PDB entry 9DVZ | X-ray diffraction, 2.54 A resolution | chains A and B

[Chain A (and B)]
Protein: Glucokinase
Source organism: Escherichia coli
Notes: EC 2.7.1.2; chain B of this document is another copy of the same molecule, construct and numbering; everything in this record applies to it too
Reference sequence: A7ZPJ8 (GLK_ECO24); residues 1-321 here = UniProt positions 1-321
Sequence (327 residues; each row starts with the number of its first residue):
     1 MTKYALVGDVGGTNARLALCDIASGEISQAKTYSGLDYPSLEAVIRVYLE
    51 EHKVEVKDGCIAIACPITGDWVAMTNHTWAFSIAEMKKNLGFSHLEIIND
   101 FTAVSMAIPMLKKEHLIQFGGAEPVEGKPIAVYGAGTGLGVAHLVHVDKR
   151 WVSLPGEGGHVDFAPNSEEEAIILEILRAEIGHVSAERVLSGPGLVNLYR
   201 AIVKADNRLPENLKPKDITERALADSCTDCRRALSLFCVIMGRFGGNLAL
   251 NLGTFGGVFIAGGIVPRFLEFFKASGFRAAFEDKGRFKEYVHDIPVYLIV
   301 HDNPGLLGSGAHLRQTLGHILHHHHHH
Disordered / not traced: 1-2, 322-327
Differences from the reference sequence: expression tag (322-327)
Swiss-Prot annotation at these positions:
  - binding site (ATP): G8 to T13
Residues lining bound ligands: beta-D-glucopyranose (BGC): A64, C65, P66, N99, D100, F101, G138, L139, G140, E157, H160, E187
What the authors report for this chain:
  - conformationally variable residues (helix shift, loop rearrangement, side-chain flip): C20 to A30, N99 to F101, I108 to K112, G138, H143 to V152, E157 to H160, P165 to I173, R178 to G182, E220 to C227, R286, L313 to I320
  - contacts within the chain: C20-D21 (hydrogen bond), A23-R314 (hydrogen bond)
  - binding site for phosphate ion: H160, H183, S185, R286
  - binding site for beta-D-glucopyranose: H160
  - self-association interface (contacts with another copy of this molecule); pairs are residue here / residue on that copy: E187-R286 (hydrogen bond)

[How chain A and chain B interact]
Pairs across the interface (74; chain A residue first):
  P66(A) - F287(B)  hydrophobic
  P129(A) - L154(B)  hydrophobic
  V141(A) - N251(B)
  H143(A) - N251(B)
  H143(A) - L252(B)
  V147(A) - R150(B)
  R150(A) - V147(B)
  R150(A) - D148(B)  salt bridge
  L154(A) - V145(B)  hydrophobic
  L154(A) - L252(B)  hydrophobic
  P155(A) - L252(B)
  P155(A) - G253(B)
  G156(A) - L250(B)
  G156(A) - N251(B)
  E157(A) - L250(B)  hydrogen bond (backbone-backbone)
  E157(A) - F287(B)
  E157(A) - Y290(B)
  G158(A) - L250(B)
  G158(A) - N251(B)
  H160(A) - L250(B)
  H160(A) - R286(B)
  H160(A) - F287(B)
  V161(A) - N247(B)
  D162(A) - N166(B)
  D162(A) - N247(B)  hydrogen bond (backbone-side chain)
  D162(A) - K284(B)  salt bridge
  F163(A) - A164(B)
  A164(A) - A164(B)  hydrophobic
  P165(A) - F163(B)
  P165(A) - P165(B)
  P165(A) - L174(B)
  N166(A) - D162(B)  hydrogen bond
  N166(A) - R178(B)  hydrogen bond (backbone-side chain)
  N166(A) - H183(B)
  S167(A) - R178(B)
  E168(A) - R178(B)
  L174(A) - P165(B)
  R178(A) - N166(B)  hydrogen bond (side chain-backbone)
  R178(A) - S167(B)
  R178(A) - E168(B)
  H183(A) - N166(B)
  H183(A) - D283(B)
  H183(A) - K284(B)
  H183(A) - G285(B)
  E187(A) - R286(B)  salt bridge
  R188(A) - R286(B)
  R243(A) - D162(B)
  N247(A) - V161(B)
  N247(A) - D162(B)  hydrogen bond (side chain-backbone)
  L248(A) - N251(B)
  L250(A) - G156(B)
  L250(A) - E157(B)  hydrogen bond (backbone-backbone)
  L250(A) - G158(B)  hydrogen bond (backbone-backbone)
  L250(A) - H160(B)
  N251(A) - V141(B)
  N251(A) - H143(B)
  N251(A) - G156(B)
  N251(A) - G158(B)
  N251(A) - L248(B)
  N251(A) - N251(B)
  L252(A) - H143(B)
  L252(A) - P155(B)
  G253(A) - P155(B)
  D283(A) - H183(B)
  K284(A) - D162(B)  salt bridge
  K284(A) - H183(B)
  G285(A) - H183(B)
  R286(A) - H160(B)
  R286(A) - E187(B)  salt bridge
  R286(A) - R188(B)
  F287(A) - P66(B)  hydrophobic
  F287(A) - E157(B)
  F287(A) - H160(B)
  Y290(A) - E157(B)
Also at the interface, not in a pair above, chain A (43 interface residues in all): V145, D148, V152, S185, F255
Also at the interface, not in a pair above, chain B (43 interface residues in all): T68, P129, V152, E175, R243

[In short]
The chain A/chain B interface involves 43 residues from each chain; the contacts include 8 hydrogen bonds and
5 salt bridges. Polar pairs include R150(A)-D148(B), D162(A)-K284(B) and E187(A)-R286(B). Ligands of chain A:
beta-D-glucopyranose. The paper reports a binding site for phosphate ion at H160(A), H183(A) and S185(A) among
others; a binding site for beta-D-glucopyranose at H160(A).
Both chains are Glucokinase (Escherichia coli). Entry 9DVZ (Wild-Type E. coli Glucokinase with Glucose bound)
was determined by X-ray diffraction together with 9DUC from the same study.
